6S3L - chains A and F of the 11 polymer chains in the assembly; structure by electron microscopy, 3.20 A resolution.

# Chain A
Molecule: Flagellar biosynthetic protein FliP
Source organism: Vibrio mimicus CAIM 602
UniProt: A0A2J9UXT5 (A0A2J9UXT5_VIBMI); residue numbers follow UniProt; this construct covers 1-299
Amino-acid sequence (299 residues; each row starts with the number of its first residue):
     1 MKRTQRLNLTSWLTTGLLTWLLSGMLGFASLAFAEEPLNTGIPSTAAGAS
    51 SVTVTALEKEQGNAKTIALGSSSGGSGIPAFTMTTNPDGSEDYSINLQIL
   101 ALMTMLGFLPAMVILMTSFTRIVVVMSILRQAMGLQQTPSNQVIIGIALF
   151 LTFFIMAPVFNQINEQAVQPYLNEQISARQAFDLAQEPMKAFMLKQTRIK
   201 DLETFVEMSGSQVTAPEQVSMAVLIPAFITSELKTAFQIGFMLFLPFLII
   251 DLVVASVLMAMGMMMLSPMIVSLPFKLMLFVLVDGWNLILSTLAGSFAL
Unresolved in the structure: 1-108

# Chain F
Molecule: Flagellar biosynthetic protein FliR
Source organism: Vibrio mimicus CAIM 602
UniProt: A0A1D8S9I5 (A0A1D8S9I5_VIBMI); residue numbers follow UniProt; this construct covers 1-260
Amino-acid sequence (260 residues; each row starts with the number of its first residue):
     1 MEYPASVVLDFIANYFWPYTRIAAMLMVMTVTGARFVPARVRLYLGLALT
    51 FAVMPAIPAVPSDIALLSLQGFMITFEQIVIGMAMGMVTQFLVQIFVMLG
   101 QILGMQSSLGFASMVDPANGQNTPLLGQMFMLLATLFFLSSDGHLKMIQL
   151 VVFSFKSLPIGSGSLTTVDYRELALWLGIMFKASLAVSLSGIIALLTVNL
   201 SFGVMTRAAPQLNIFSLGFSFALLVGLLLCWYILSGLYTHYEIYWQETEE
   251 QICRLIRLNC
Unresolved in the structure: 1-9

# How chain A and chain F interact
Residue-residue contacts - 66 pairs, chain A then chain F:
  Leu109(A) with Tyr44(F), hydrogen bond (backbone-side chain)
  Met112(A) with Tyr44(F)
  Leu115(A) with Val41(F), hydrophobic
  Thr120(A) with Val41(F)
  Val123(A) with Pro38(F), hydrophobic
  Val124(A) with Phe36(F)
  Ser127(A) with Phe36(F)
  Ile128(A) with Phe36(F), hydrophobic
  Gln131(A) with Phe36(F)
  Ile145(A) with Arg40(F)
  Lys200(A) with Asp142(F)
  Asp201(A) with His144(F), salt bridge; Leu145(F)
  Thr204(A) with Leu145(F); Gln149(F)
  Phe205(A) with Leu49(F), hydrophobic; Leu145(F), hydrophobic; Ile148(F), hydrophobic
  Met208(A) with Val53(F), hydrophobic; Ala56(F); Ile148(F), hydrophobic; Gln149(F); Val152(F), hydrophobic
  Ser209(A) with Ala52(F), hydrogen bond (side chain-backbone); Pro55(F)
  Ala222(A) with Ala52(F)
  Ile225(A) with Ala48(F), hydrophobic
  Pro226(A) with Ala52(F), hydrophobic
  Ile229(A) with Leu45(F), hydrophobic
  Leu233(A) with Thr32(F); Leu45(F), hydrophobic
  Lys234(A) with Leu139(F); Asp142(F), salt bridge; His144(F)
  Phe237(A) with Val31(F); Val37(F), hydrophobic; Leu139(F), hydrophobic
  Gln238(A) with Ser140(F)
  Phe241(A) with Phe36(F), hydrophobic; Leu132(F), hydrophobic; Thr135(F); Leu136(F), hydrophobic
  Phe244(A) with Gln128(F); Leu132(F), hydrophobic
  Leu248(A) with Met129(F), hydrophobic; Leu132(F), hydrophobic
  Asp251(A) with Leu125(F)
  Leu252(A) with Leu109(F), hydrophobic
  Ala255(A) with Leu125(F), hydrophobic
  Ser256(A) with Leu223(F)
  Met259(A) with Ser108(F); Phe111(F), hydrophobic; Gly218(F); Phe219(F)
  Ala260(A) with Gly218(F); Ser220(F)
  Met264(A) with Phe111(F), hydrophobic; Ala112(F); Val115(F), hydrophobic; Gln121(F)
  Met265(A) with Ala112(F), hydrophobic; Gln121(F)
  Ser267(A) with Gln121(F)
  Pro268(A) with Gln121(F); Thr123(F)
  Met269(A) with Leu125(F), hydrophobic
Other interface residues (no listed pair), chain A (41 interface residues in all): Phe119, Val223, Thr230
Other interface residues (no listed pair), chain F (43 interface residues in all): Phe51, Leu126, Leu227

# Summary
41 residues of chain A face 43 of chain F across their interface; the contacts include 2 hydrogen bonds and 2
salt bridges. Among the polar pairs are Asp201(A)-His144(F), Lys234(A)-Asp142(F) and Leu109(A)-Tyr44(F).
Chain A is Flagellar biosynthetic protein FliP and chain F is Flagellar biosynthetic protein FliR, both from
Vibrio mimicus CAIM 602; the structure, Structure of the core of the flagellar export apparatus from Vibrio
mimicus, the FliPQR-FlhB complex, was determined by electron microscopy together with 6S3R and 6S3S from the
same study.
